PDB entry 8JXR | electron microscopy, 3.57 A resolution | chains B and L of the 5 polymer chains in the assembly

# Chain B
Protein: NBA3
From: Homo sapiens
Amino-acid sequence (125 residues; each row starts with the number of its first residue):
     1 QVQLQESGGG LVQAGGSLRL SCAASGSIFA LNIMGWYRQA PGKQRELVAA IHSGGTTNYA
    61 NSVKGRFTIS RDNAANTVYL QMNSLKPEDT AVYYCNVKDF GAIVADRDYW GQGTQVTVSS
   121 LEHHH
Disordered / not traced: 125

# Chain L
Protein: Fab 8D3 light chain
From: Mus musculus
Notes: antibody fragment or engineered binder
Amino-acid sequence (239 residues; each row starts with the number of its first residue; numbers below 1 keep their minus sign (Met-19 is residue -19)):
   -19 MVLQTQVFIS LLLWISGAYG NIMLTQSPSS LAVSAGERVT MSCKSTQSIL YNSNQKTYLA
    41 WYQQKPGQSP KLLIYWASTR ASGVPDRFTG SGSGTDFTLT INSVQPEDLA VYYCHQYLSA
   101 WTFGGGTKLE IKRTVAAPSV FIFPPSDEQL KSGTASVVCL LNNFYPREAK VQWKVDNALQ
   161 SGNSQESVTE QDSKDSTYSL SSTLTLSKAD YEKHKVYACE VTHQGLSSPV TKSFNRGEC
Disordered / not traced: -19 to 0, 150-162, 185-219

# How chain B and chain L interact
Residue-residue contacts (21; chain B residue first):
  Leu11(B) with Leu30(L); Tyr31(L), hydrophobic; Asn32(L)
  Gln13(B) with Tyr31(L), hydrogen bond
  Ala40(B) with Asn1(L)
  Pro41(B) with Asn1(L); Met3(L)
  Thr90(B) with Asn1(L); Gln27(L), hydrogen bond; Ser99(L)
  Gln115(B) with Gln27(L), hydrogen bond
  Thr117(B) with Gln27(L), hydrogen bond
  Val118(B) with Ser99(L)
  Ser119(B) with Tyr31(L); Leu98(L)
  Ser120(B) with Leu98(L), hydrogen bond (backbone-backbone)
  Leu121(B) with Tyr31(L), hydrophobic; Tyr38(L), hydrophobic; Tyr97(L); Leu98(L), hydrophobic
  His123(B) with Tyr31(L)
Other interface residues (no listed pair), chain B (14 interface residues in all): Pro87, Glu88
Other interface residues (no listed pair), chain L (12 interface residues in all): Thr26, Trp101

# Summary
The interface between chain B and chain L involves 14 residues on one side and 12 on the other; the contacts
include 5 hydrogen bonds. Polar pairs include Gln13(B)-Tyr31(L), Thr90(B)-Gln27(L) and Gln115(B)-Gln27(L).
Here chain B is NBA3 (Homo sapiens) and chain L is Fab 8D3 light chain (Mus musculus). Entry 8JXR (Structure
of nanobody-bound DRD1_LSD complex) was determined by electron microscopy, deposited together with 8JXS.
